PDB entry 8ID4 | electron microscopy, 3.10 A resolution | chains A and B of the 5 polymer chains in the assembly

Chain A:
Molecule: Guanine nucleotide-binding protein G(i) subunit alpha-1
Organism: Homo sapiens
Reference sequence: P63096 (GNAI1_HUMAN); residues 1-354 here = UniProt positions 1-354
Chain sequence (354 residues; row label = number of the first residue in the row):
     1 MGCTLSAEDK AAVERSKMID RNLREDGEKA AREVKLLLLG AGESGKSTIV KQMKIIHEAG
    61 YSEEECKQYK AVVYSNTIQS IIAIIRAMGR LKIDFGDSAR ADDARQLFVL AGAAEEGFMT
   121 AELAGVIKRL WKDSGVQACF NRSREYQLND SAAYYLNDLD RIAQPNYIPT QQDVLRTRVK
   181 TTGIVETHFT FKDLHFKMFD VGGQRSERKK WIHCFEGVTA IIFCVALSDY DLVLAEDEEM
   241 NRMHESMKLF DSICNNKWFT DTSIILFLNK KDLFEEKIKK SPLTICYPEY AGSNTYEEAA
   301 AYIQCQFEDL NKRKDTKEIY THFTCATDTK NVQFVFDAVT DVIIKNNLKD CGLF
Not modelled in the structure: 1, 54-181
Swiss-Prot annotation at these positions:
  - region: Lys35 to Thr48 (G1 motif), Asp173 to Thr181 (G2 motif), Phe196 to Arg205 (G3 motif), Ile265 to Asp272 (G4 motif), Thr324 to Thr329 (G5 motif)
  - binding site (GTP): Glu43 to Thr48, Ser151, Leu175 to Thr181, Asp200 to Gln204, Asn269 to Asp272, Ala326
  - binding site (Mg(2+)): Ser47, Thr181
  - modified residue: Arg178 (ADP-ribosylarginine), Gln204 (Deamidated glutamine), Cys351 (ADP-ribosylcysteine)
  - lipidation: Gly2 (N-myristoyl glycine), Cys3 (S-palmitoyl cysteine)
  - natural variant: Gly40 (G40C: In NEDHISB; G40R: In NEDHISB), Gly45 (G45D: In NEDHISB), Thr48 (T48I: In NEDHISB; T48K: In NEDHISB), Gln52 (Q52P: In NEDHISB), Ser75 (deletion: In NEDHISB; uncertain significance), Gln172 (deletion: In NEDHISB), Asp173 (D173V: In NEDHISB), Glu186 to Phe189 (deletion: In NEDHISB; uncertain significance), Cys224 (C224Y: In NEDHISB), Lys270 (K270N: In NEDHISB; K270R: In NEDHISB), Asp272 (D272G: In NEDHISB), Ala326 (A326P: In NEDHISB), 1 further natural variant entry in UniProt
  - mutagenesis: Gly42 (G42R: Abolishes switch to an activated conformation and dissociation from beta and gamma subunits upon GTP binding. Abolishes interaction with RGS family members), Glu116 (E116L: Enhances interaction (inactive GDP-bound) with RGS14), Gln147 (Q147L: Enhances interaction (inactive GDP-bound) with RGS14), Glu245 (E245L: Enhances interaction (inactive GDP-bound) with RGS14)

Chain B:
Molecule: Guanine nucleotide-binding protein G(I)/G(S)/G(T) subunit beta-1
Organism: Homo sapiens
Reference sequence: P62873 (GBB1_HUMAN); residues 2-340 here = UniProt positions 2-340
Chain sequence (339 residues; each row starts with the number of its first residue):
     2 SELDQLRQEA EQLKNQIRDA RKACADATLS QITNNIDPVG RIQMRTRRTL RGHLAKIYAM
    62 HWGTDSRLLV SASQDGKLII WDSYTTNKVH AIPLRSSWVM TCAYAPSGNY VACGGLDNIC
   122 SIYNLKTREG NVRVSRELAG HTGYLSCCRF LDDNQIVTSS GDTTCALWDI ETGQQTTTFT
   182 GHTGDVMSLS LAPDTRLFVS GACDASAKLW DVREGMCRQT FTGHESDINA ICFFPNGNAF
   242 ATGSDDATCR LFDLRADQEL MTYSHDNIIC GITSVSFSKS GRLLLAGYDD FNCNVWDALK
   302 ADRAGVLAGH DNRVSCLGVT DDGMAVATGS WDSFLKIWN
Swiss-Prot annotation at these positions:
  - modified residue: Ser2 (N-acetylserine), His266 (Phosphohistidine)
  - natural variant: Leu30 (L30F: In MRD42; uncertain significance), Arg52 (R52G: In MRD42), Gly64 (G64V: In MRD42), Asp76 (D76E: In MRD42; D76G: In MRD42), Gly77 (G77S: In MRD42), Lys78 (K78R: In MRD42), Ile80 (I80N: In MRD42; I80T: In MRD42), His91 (H91R: In MRD42; uncertain significance), Ala92 (A92T: In MRD42), Pro94 (P94S: In MRD42), Leu95 (L95P: In MRD42), Arg96 (R96L: In MRD42), 5 further natural variant entries in UniProt

Interface between chain A and chain B:
Residue-residue contacts (51; chain A residue first):
  Ala12(A) - Asn88(B)
  Val13(A) - Asn88(B)
  Arg15(A) - Val90(B)  hydrogen bond (side chain-backbone)
  Arg15(A) - His91(B)  hydrogen bond
  Ser16(A) - Asn88(B)
  Ser16(A) - Lys89(B)  hydrogen bond (side chain-backbone)
  Ile19(A) - Lys89(B)
  Ile19(A) - Val90(B)
  Ile19(A) - Ala92(B)  hydrophobic
  Asp20(A) - Lys89(B)  salt bridge
  Leu23(A) - Gly53(B)
  Leu23(A) - Leu55(B)
  Leu23(A) - Lys78(B)
  Leu23(A) - Ile80(B)  hydrophobic
  Leu23(A) - Lys89(B)
  Asp26(A) - Lys78(B)  salt bridge
  Gly27(A) - Leu55(B)
  Thr182(A) - Asp118(B)
  Thr182(A) - Asn119(B)
  Gly183(A) - Leu117(B)
  Gly183(A) - Asn119(B)
  Ile184(A) - Leu117(B)  hydrogen bond (backbone-backbone)
  Phe199(A) - Trp99(B)  hydrophobic
  Gln204(A) - Leu117(B)  hydrogen bond (side chain-backbone)
  Gln204(A) - Asn119(B)  hydrogen bond
  Gln204(A) - Tyr145(B)
  Ser206(A) - Tyr145(B)
  Ser206(A) - Gly162(B)  hydrogen bond (side chain-backbone)
  Ser206(A) - Asp186(B)
  Glu207(A) - Asp186(B)  hydrogen bond (backbone-side chain)
  Lys209(A) - Asp246(B)  salt bridge
  Lys210(A) - Met101(B)
  Lys210(A) - Tyr145(B)
  Lys210(A) - Met188(B)
  Lys210(A) - Cys204(B)
  Lys210(A) - Asp228(B)  salt bridge
  Lys210(A) - Asn230(B)  hydrogen bond
  Lys210(A) - Asp246(B)  salt bridge
  Trp211(A) - Leu117(B)  hydrophobic
  Trp211(A) - Tyr145(B)
  His213(A) - Lys57(B)  hydrogen bond (backbone-side chain)
  His213(A) - Tyr59(B)  hydrogen bond
  His213(A) - Trp332(B)
  Cys214(A) - Tyr59(B)
  Cys214(A) - Gln75(B)
  Cys214(A) - Trp99(B)
  Phe215(A) - Trp99(B)  hydrophobic
  Phe215(A) - Leu117(B)  hydrophobic
  Glu216(A) - Lys57(B)  salt bridge
  Trp258(A) - Arg314(B)
  Trp258(A) - Trp332(B)  hydrophobic
Other interface residues (no listed pair), chain B (28 interface residues in all): Gly144

In short:
The interface between chain A and chain B involves 24 residues on one side and 28 on the other; the contacts
include 11 hydrogen bonds and 6 salt bridges. Polar contacts include Asp20(A)-Lys89(B), Asp26(A)-Lys78(B) and
Lys209(A)-Asp246(B).
Chain A is Guanine nucleotide-binding protein G(i) subunit alpha-1 and chain B is Guanine nucleotide-binding
protein G(I)/G(S)/G(T) subunit beta-1, both from Homo sapiens; the structure, Cryo-EM structure of the
linoleic acid bound GPR120-Gi complex, was determined by electron microscopy together with 8ID3, 8ID6, 8ID8,
8ID9 and 8G59 from the same study.
